Entry 9CTH (electron microscopy, 6.47 A resolution (low resolution: residue-level contacts below are approximate; hydrogen-bond / salt-bridge calls are withheld)); this record covers chains A and D of the 5 polymer chains in the assembly.

== Chain A ==
Protein: Activated Factor V (FVa) heavy chain
From: Homo sapiens
Notes: fragment: Domains A1 and A2
UniProtKB: P12259 (FA5_HUMAN); residues 1-709 here correspond to UniProt positions 29-737 (UniProt number = residue number + 28)
Amino-acid sequence (709 residues; each row starts with the number of its first residue):
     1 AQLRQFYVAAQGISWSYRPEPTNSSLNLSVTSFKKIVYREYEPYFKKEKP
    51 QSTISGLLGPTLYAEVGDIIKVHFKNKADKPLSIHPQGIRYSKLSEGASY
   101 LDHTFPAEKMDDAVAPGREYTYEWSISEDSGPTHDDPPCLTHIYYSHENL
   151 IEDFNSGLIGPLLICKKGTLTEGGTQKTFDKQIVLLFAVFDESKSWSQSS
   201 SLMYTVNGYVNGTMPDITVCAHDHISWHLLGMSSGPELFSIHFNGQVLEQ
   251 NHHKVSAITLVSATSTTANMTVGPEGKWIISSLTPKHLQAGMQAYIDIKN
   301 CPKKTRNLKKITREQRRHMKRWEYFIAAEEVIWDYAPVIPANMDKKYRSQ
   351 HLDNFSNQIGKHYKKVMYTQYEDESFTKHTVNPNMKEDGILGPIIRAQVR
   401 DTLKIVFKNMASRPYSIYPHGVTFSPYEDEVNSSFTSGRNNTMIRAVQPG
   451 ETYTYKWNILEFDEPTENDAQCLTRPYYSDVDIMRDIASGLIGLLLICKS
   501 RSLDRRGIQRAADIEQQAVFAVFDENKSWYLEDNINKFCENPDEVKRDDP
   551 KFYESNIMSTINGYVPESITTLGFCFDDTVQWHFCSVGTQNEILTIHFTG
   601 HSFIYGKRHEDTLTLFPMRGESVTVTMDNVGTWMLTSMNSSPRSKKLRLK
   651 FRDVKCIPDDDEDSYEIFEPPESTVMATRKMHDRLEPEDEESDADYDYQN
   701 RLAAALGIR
Unresolved in the structure: 664-709
Swiss-Prot annotation at these positions:
  - binding site (Ca(2+)): Asp111, Asp112
  - site (Cleavage): Arg306, Asn307, Arg506, Gly507, Arg679, Lys680, Arg709
  - modified residue: Thr612 (Phosphothreonine), Tyr665 (Sulfotyrosine), Tyr696 (Sulfotyrosine), Tyr698 (Sulfotyrosine)
  - glycosylation (N-linked (GlcNAc...) asparagine): Asn23, Asn27, Asn211, Asn269, Asn354, Asn432, Asn440, Asn526
Disulfide bonds: Cys139-Cys165, Cys220-Cys301, Cys472-Cys498, Cys575-Cys656
Covalently attached groups: N-acetylglucosamine (NAG) linked to Asn211, Asn269

== Chain D ==
Protein: Prothrombin
From: Homo sapiens
Notes: EC 3.4.21.5
UniProtKB: P00734 (THRB_HUMAN); residues 1-579 here correspond to UniProt positions 44-622 (UniProt number = residue number + 43)
Amino-acid sequence (579 residues; each row starts with the number of its first residue):
     1 ANTFLEEVRKGNLERECVEETCSYEEAFEALESSTATDVFWAKYTACETA
    51 RTPRDKLAACLEGNCAEGLGTNYRGHVNITRSGIECQLWRSRYPHKPEIN
   101 STTHPGADLQENFCRNPDSSTTGPWCYTTDPTVRRQECSIPVCGQDQVTV
   151 AMTPRSEGSSVNLSPPLEQCVPDRGQQYQGRLAVTTHGLPCLAWASAQAK
   201 ALSKHQDFNSAVQLVENFCRNPDGDEEGVWCYVAGKPGDFGYCDLNYCEE
   251 AVEEETGDGLDEDSDRAIEGRTATSEYQTFFNPRTFGSGEADCGLRPLFE
   301 KKSLEDKTERELLESYIDGRIVEGSDAEIGMSPWQVMLFRKSPQELLCGA
   351 SLISDRWVLTAAHCLLYPPWDKNFTENDLLVRIGKHSRTRYERNIEKISM
   401 LEKIYIHPRYNWRENLDRDIALMKLKKPVAFSDYIHPVCLPDRETAASLL
   451 QAGYKGRVTGWGNLKETWTANVGKGQPSVLQVVNLPIVERPVCKDSTRIR
   501 ITDNMFCAGYKPDEGKRGDACEGDAGGPFVMKSPFNNRWYQMGIVSWGEG
   551 CDRDGKYGFYTHVFRLKKWIQKVIDQFGE
Unresolved in the structure: 153-168
Differences from the reference sequence: engineered mutation Ala525 (Ser568 in P00734)
Swiss-Prot annotation at these positions:
  - region: Ala508 to Val530 (High affinity receptor-binding region which is also known as the TP508 peptide)
  - active site (Charge relay system): His363, Asp419
  - site (Cleavage): Arg155, Ser156, Arg271, Thr272, Arg320, Ile321
  - modified residue (4-carboxyglutamate): Glu6, Glu7, Glu14, Glu16, Glu19, Glu20, Glu25, Glu26, Glu29, Glu32
  - glycosylation (N-linked (GlcNAc...) asparagine): Asn78 (complex), Asn100 (complex), Asn373 (complex)
Disulfide bonds: Cys17-Cys22, Cys47-Cys60, Cys65-Cys143, Cys86-Cys126, Cys114-Cys138, Cys170-Cys248, Cys191-Cys231, Cys219-Cys243, Cys293-Cys439, Cys348-Cys364, Cys493-Cys507, Cys521-Cys551
Covalently attached groups: N-acetylglucosamine (NAG) linked to Asn78, Asn373

== Chain A / chain D interface ==
Residue-residue contacts - 25 pairs, chain A then chain D:
  Arg313(A) - Glu255(D)
  Arg313(A) - Thr256(D)
  Arg313(A) - Asp258(D)
  Gln315(A) - Asp258(D)
  Gln315(A) - Asp261(D)
  Arg316(A) - Asp261(D)
  Arg317(A) - Gly257(D)
  Arg317(A) - Asp261(D)
  Arg317(A) - Glu262(D)
  Arg317(A) - Asp263(D)
  Arg317(A) - Asp265(D)
  His318(A) - Asp263(D)
  His318(A) - Ser264(D)
  His318(A) - Arg266(D)
  Gln398(A) - Ser264(D)
  Gln398(A) - Arg266(D)
  Arg400(A) - Arg266(D)
  Ser500(A) - Arg266(D)
  Arg501(A) - Asp265(D)
  Arg501(A) - Arg266(D)
  Ser502(A) - Asp265(D)
  Ser502(A) - Arg266(D)
  Leu503(A) - Asp265(D)
  Asp504(A) - Ser264(D)
  Asp504(A) - Asp265(D)
Also at the interface, not in a pair above, chain A (13 interface residues in all): Met319
Also at the interface, not in a pair above, chain D (13 interface residues in all): Gly259, Leu260, Gln451

== In short ==
The chain A/chain D interface involves 13 residues from each chain. N-acetylglucosamine is covalently linked
to Asn211(A) and Asn269(A). Covalently linked N-acetylglucosamine: at Asn78(D) and Asn373(D).
Chain A is Activated Factor V (FVa) heavy chain and chain D is Prothrombin, both from Homo sapiens; the
structure, Preliminary map of the Prothrombin-prothrombinase complex on nano discs, was determined by electron
microscopy.
